PDB entry 8HSO | X-ray diffraction, 2.10 A resolution | chains A and B of the 3 polymer chains in the assembly

== Chain A ==
Name: Ig-like domain-containing protein
From: Myotis lucifugus
Notes: engineered mutation(s): 52M,53Q,54Q,55P,56W  DELETED
Reference sequence: G1PNR4 (G1PNR4_MYOLU); aligned to UniProt positions 22-296 over residues 6-280 (the alignment contains insertions or deletions, so no single offset holds)
Sequence (275 residues; row label = number of the first residue in the row):
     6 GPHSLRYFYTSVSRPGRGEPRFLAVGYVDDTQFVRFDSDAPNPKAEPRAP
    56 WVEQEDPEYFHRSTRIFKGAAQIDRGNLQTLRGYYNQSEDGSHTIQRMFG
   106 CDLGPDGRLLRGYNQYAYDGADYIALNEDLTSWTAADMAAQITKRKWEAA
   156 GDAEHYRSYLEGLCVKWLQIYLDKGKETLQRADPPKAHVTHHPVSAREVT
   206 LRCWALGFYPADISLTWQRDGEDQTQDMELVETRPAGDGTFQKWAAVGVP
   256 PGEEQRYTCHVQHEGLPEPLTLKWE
Disulfide bonds: Cys-106/Cys-169, Cys-208/Cys-264

== Chain B ==
Name: Beta-2-microglobulin
From: Pteropus alecto
Reference sequence: L5K3Y9 (L5K3Y9_PTEAL); residues 4-95 here correspond to UniProt positions 187-278 (UniProt number = residue number + 183)
Sequence (98 residues; numbered 1 to 98; the number before each row is that of its first residue):
     1 EPRTPKIQVYSRHPAENGKPNYLNCYVYGFHPPQIEIDLLKNGQKMKTEQ
    51 SDLSFSKDWSFYLLVHTDFTPSTVDEYSCRVNHSSLAAPHMVKWDRNN
Sequence notes: expression tag (1-3, 96-98)
Disulfide bonds: Cys-25/Cys-79

== How chain A and chain B interact ==
Contacting residue pairs - 55 pairs, chain A then chain B:
  Phe-13(A) with Ser-54(B); Phe-55(B)
  Tyr-14(A) with Phe-55(B)
  Thr-15(A) with Phe-55(B); Phe-61(B)
  Val-17(A) with Pro-33(B), hydrophobic
  Val-30(A) with Asp-52(B); Leu-53(B); Ser-54(B)
  Tyr-32(A) with Ser-54(B); Tyr-62(B)
  Gln-37(A) with Asp-52(B)
  Arg-40(A) with Asp-52(B), salt bridge
  Arg-53(A) with Asp-52(B), salt bridge
  Thr-99(A) with Pro-33(B)
  Gln-101(A) with His-31(B); Phe-55(B); Trp-59(B), hydrogen bond (side chain-backbone); Phe-61(B)
  Arg-102(A) with Phe-55(B)
  Gln-120(A) with Trp-59(B)
  Tyr-121(A) with Trp-59(B)
  Ala-122(A) with Trp-59(B), hydrophobic
  Asp-124(A) with Glu-1(B); His-31(B)
  Gly-125(A) with Arg-3(B), hydrogen bond (backbone-side chain); His-31(B), hydrogen bond (backbone-side chain); Asp-58(B); Trp-59(B)
  Asp-127(A) with Trp-59(B), hydrogen bond
  His-197(A) with Asn-97(B)
  Arg-207(A) with Asn-97(B), hydrogen bond (side chain-backbone)
  Trp-209(A) with Asn-97(B); Asn-98(B)
  Val-236(A) with Gln-8(B)
  Glu-237(A) with Lys-6(B), salt bridge; Gln-8(B), hydrogen bond (backbone-side chain); Tyr-28(B), hydrogen bond
  Thr-238(A) with Tyr-26(B)
  Arg-239(A) with Gln-8(B), hydrogen bond; Tyr-10(B); Tyr-26(B); Asn-98(B), hydrogen bond (side chain-backbone)
  Pro-240(A) with Tyr-10(B), hydrogen bond (backbone-side chain); Tyr-26(B); Leu-64(B), hydrophobic
  Ala-241(A) with Arg-12(B), hydrogen bond (backbone-side chain); Asn-24(B), hydrogen bond (backbone-side chain)
  Gly-242(A) with Arg-12(B), hydrogen bond (backbone-side chain); Leu-64(B)
  Asp-243(A) with Arg-12(B)
  Gln-247(A) with Tyr-10(B); Ser-11(B); Arg-12(B), hydrogen bond (side chain-backbone)
  Trp-249(A) with Asn-98(B)
Other interface residues (no listed pair), chain A (34 interface residues in all): Leu-28, Met-103, Ala-126
Other interface residues (no listed pair), chain B (24 interface residues in all): Arg-96

== In short ==
The interface between chain A and chain B involves 34 residues on one side and 24 on the other, with 14
hydrogen bonds and 3 salt bridges. Polar contacts include Arg-40(A)/Asp-52(B), Arg-53(A)/Asp-52(B) and
Glu-237(A)/Lys-6(B).
Here chain A is Ig-like domain-containing protein (Myotis lucifugus) and chain B is Beta-2-microglobulin
(Pteropus alecto). Entry 8HSO (Crystal structure of a mutant mylu-B-67 for 2.2 angstrom, 52M 53Q 54Q 55P 56W
deleted) was determined by X-ray diffraction together with 8HSM, 8HSW, 8HT1 and 8HT9 from the same study.
